Entry 8UD4 (electron microscopy, 3.25 A resolution); this record covers chains D and B of the 8 polymer chains in the assembly.

== Chain D (and B) ==
Protein: Non-structural protein 15
Organism: Severe acute respiratory syndrome coronavirus 2
Notes: EC 4.6.1.-; chain B of this document is another copy of the same molecule, construct and numbering; everything in this record applies to it too
Reference sequence: P0DTD1 (R1AB_SARS2); residues 1-346 here correspond to UniProt positions 6453-6798 (UniProt number = residue number + 6452)
Chain sequence (359 residues; numbered -12 to 346; the number before each row is that of its first residue; numbers below 1 keep their minus sign (Met-12 is residue -12)):
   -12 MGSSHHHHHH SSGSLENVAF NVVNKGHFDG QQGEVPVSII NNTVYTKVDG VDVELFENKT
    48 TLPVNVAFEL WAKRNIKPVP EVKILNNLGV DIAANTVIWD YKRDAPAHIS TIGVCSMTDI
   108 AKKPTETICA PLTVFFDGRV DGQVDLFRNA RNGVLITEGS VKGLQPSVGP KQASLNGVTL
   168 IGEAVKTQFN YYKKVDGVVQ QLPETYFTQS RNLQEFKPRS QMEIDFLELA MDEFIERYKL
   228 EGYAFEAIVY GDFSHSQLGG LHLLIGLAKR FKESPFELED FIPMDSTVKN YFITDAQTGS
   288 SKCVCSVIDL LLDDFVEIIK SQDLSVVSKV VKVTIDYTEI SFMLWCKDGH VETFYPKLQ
Unresolved in the structure: -12 to 0
Sequence notes: initiating methionine (-12); expression tag (-11 to 0); engineered mutation Ala234 (His6686 in P0DTD1)
UniProt features mapped onto this chain:
  - active site: His249 (Proton acceptor), Lys289 (For uridylate-specific endoribonuclease nsp15 activity)
  - binding site (uracil): Lys289 to Ser293, Thr340 to Lys344
  - site: Lys289 (Transition state stabilizer), Ser293 (Uracil recognition site), Gln346 (Cleavage)
From the paper describing this entry:
  - catalytic residues: His249 (citing earlier work)

== Chain D / chain B interface ==
Contacting residue pairs (32):
  Ser1(D) with Ser1(B), hydrogen bond; Glu3(B); Glu21(B)
  Leu2(D) with Glu3(B), hydrogen bond (backbone-side chain)
  Glu3(D) with Ser1(B); Leu2(B), hydrogen bond (side chain-backbone)
  Pro23(D) with Ser103(B); Met104(B), hydrophobic
  Val24(D) with Asn52(B), hydrogen bond (backbone-side chain)
  Ser25(D) with Pro50(B); Asn52(B); Met104(B)
  Ile26(D) with Ile26(B), hydrophobic; Pro50(B); Val51(B); Asn52(B), hydrogen bond (backbone-side chain)
  Lys34(D) with Ser103(B); Met104(B), hydrogen bond (side chain-backbone)
  Asp39(D) with Met104(B)
  Pro50(D) with Ser25(B); Ile26(B)
  Val51(D) with Ile26(B)
  Asn52(D) with Val24(B), hydrogen bond (side chain-backbone); Ser25(B); Ile26(B), hydrogen bond (side chain-backbone)
  Ser103(D) with Pro23(B); Lys34(B), hydrogen bond (backbone-side chain)
  Met104(D) with Pro23(B), hydrophobic; Val24(B); Ser25(B); Lys34(B), hydrogen bond (backbone-side chain); Asp39(B)
Also at the interface, not in a pair above, chain D (17 interface residues in all): Glu21, Val53, Asp106
Also at the interface, not in a pair above, chain B (17 interface residues in all): Val53, Asp106

== Summary ==
The chain D/chain B interface involves 17 residues from each chain; the contacts include 10 hydrogen bonds.
Among the polar pairs are Ser1(D)-Ser1(B), Leu2(D)-Glu3(B) and Val24(D)-Asn52(B). From UniProt: active-site
residues His249(D) and Lys289(D) and 10 uracil-binding residues on chain D. The paper reports the catalytic
residue His249(D).
Chain D and chain B are both Non-structural protein 15 (Severe acute respiratory syndrome coronavirus 2); the
structure, SARS-CoV-2 Nsp15 bound to poly(A/U) RNA, state 1, was determined by electron microscopy together
with 8UD2, 8UD3 and 8UD5 from the same study.
